PDB entry 9ER5 | X-ray diffraction, 1.40 A resolution | chains S and L of the 4 polymer chains in the assembly

[Chain S]
Name: Hydrogenase-1 small chain
From: Escherichia coli
Notes: EC 1.12.99.6
UniProtKB: P69739 (MBHS_ECOLI); residues 1-271 here correspond to UniProt positions 46-316 (UniProt number = residue number + 45)
Chain sequence (279 residues; row label = number of the first residue in the row):
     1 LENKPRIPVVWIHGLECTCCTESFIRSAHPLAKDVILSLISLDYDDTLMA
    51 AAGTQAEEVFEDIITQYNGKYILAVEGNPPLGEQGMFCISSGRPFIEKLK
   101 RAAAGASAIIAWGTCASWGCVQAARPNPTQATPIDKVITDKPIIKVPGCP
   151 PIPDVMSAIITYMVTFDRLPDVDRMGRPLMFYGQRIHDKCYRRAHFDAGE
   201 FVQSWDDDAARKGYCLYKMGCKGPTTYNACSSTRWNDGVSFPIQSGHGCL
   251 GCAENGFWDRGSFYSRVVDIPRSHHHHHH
Unresolved in the structure: 1-3, 267-279
Construct notes: expression tag (272-279)
Metal / ion sites: fe4-s3 cluster Fe: Cys17, Cys19, Cys20, Glu76, Cys115, Cys120, Cys149; 4Fe-4S cluster Fe: His187, Cys190, Cys215, Cys221; 3Fe-4S cluster Fe: Cys230, Cys249, Cys252
Small-molecule neighbours:
  - 3Fe-4S cluster (F3S): Ile186, Thr226, Asn228, Cys230, Trp235, Phe241, Pro242, Cys249, Leu250, Gly251, Cys252, Ala253
  - fe4-s3 cluster (SF3): Glu16, Cys17, Thr18, Cys19, Cys20, Thr21, Glu76, Gly113, Thr114, Cys115, Cys120, Gly148, Cys149, Pro150
  - 4Fe-4S cluster (SF4): Ile186, His187, Cys190, Arg192, Arg193, Phe196, Cys215, Leu216, Tyr217, Cys221, Gly223, Pro224, Ile243
Curated features (UniProtKB/Swiss-Prot):
  - binding site ([4Fe-4S] cluster): Cys17, Cys20, Cys115, Cys149, His187, Cys190, Cys215, Cys221
  - binding site ([3Fe-4S] cluster): Cys230, Cys249, Cys252

[Chain L]
Name: Hydrogenase-1 large chain
From: Escherichia coli
Notes: EC 1.12.99.6
UniProtKB: P0ACD8 (MBHL_ECOLI); numbering as in UniProt (aligned over 1-582)
Chain sequence (582 residues; numbered 1 to 582; the number before each row is that of its first residue):
     1 MSTQYETQGYTINNAGRRLVVDPITRIEGHMRCEVNINDQNVITNAVSCG
    51 TMFRGLEIILQGRDPRDAWAFVERICGVCTGVHALASVYAIEDAIGIKVP
   101 DNANIIRNIMLATLWCHDHLVHFYQLAGMDWIDVLDALKADPRKTSELAQ
   151 SLSSWPKSSPGYFFDVQNRLKKFVEGGQLGIFRNGYWGHPQYKLPPEANL
   201 MGFAHYLEALDFQREIVKIHAVFGGKNPHPNWIVGGMPCAINIDESGAVG
   251 AVNMERLNLVQSIITRTADFINNVMIPDALAIGQFNKPWSEIGTGLSDKC
   301 VLSYGAFPDIANDFGEKSLLMPGGAVINGDFNNVLPVDLVDPQQVQEFVD
   351 HAWYRYPNDQVGRHPFDGITDPWYNPGDVKGSDTNIQQLNEQERYSWIKA
   401 PRWRGNAMEVGPLARTLIAYHKGDAATVESVDRMMSALNLPLSGIQSTLG
   451 RILCRAHEAQWAAGKLQYFFDKLMTNLKNGNLATASTEKWEPATWPTECR
   501 GVGFTEAPRGALGHWAAIRDGKIDLYQCVVPTTWNASPRDPKGQIGAYEA
   551 ALMNTKMAIPEQPLEILRTLHSFDPCLACSTH
Unresolved in the structure: 1
Metal / ion sites: Mg2+: Glu57, Cys528; Ni2+: Cys76, Cys79, Cys576, Cys579; carbonmonoxide-(dicyano) iron Fe: Cys79, Cys579
Small-molecule neighbours: carbonmonoxide-(dicyano) iron (FCO): Cys79, Val82, His83, Ala507, Pro508, Arg509, Leu512, Val530, Pro531, Thr532, Cys576, Cys579
Curated features (UniProtKB/Swiss-Prot):
  - binding site (Ni(2+)): Cys76, Cys79, Cys576, Cys579

[Interface between chain S and chain L]
Contacting residue pairs (209):
  Pro5(S) with Gln178(L)
  Arg6(S) with Phe173(L), hydrogen bond (side chain-backbone); Gln178(L), hydrogen bond (backbone-side chain)
  His13(S) with His30(L), hydrogen bond (backbone-side chain)
  Gly14(S) with His30(L), hydrogen bond (backbone-side chain)
  Leu15(S) with Met52(L), hydrophobic; Phe53(L)
  Glu16(S) with Glu28(L); Met52(L); Arg54(L); Ala578(L)
  Cys17(S) with Glu28(L); Arg54(L); Arg74(L); Ile75(L); Cys76(L); Gly77(L), hydrogen bond (backbone-backbone); Val78(L); His229(L), hydrogen bond
  Thr18(S) with Glu28(L), hydrogen bond
  Cys19(S) with Gly77(L); Pro228(L); His229(L)
  Glu22(S) with Gly77(L); Val78(L); His117(L); Pro228(L)
  Ser23(S) with Pro228(L)
  Ile25(S) with Gln213(L), hydrogen bond (backbone-side chain)
  Arg26(S) with His117(L), hydrogen bond; Gln213(L), hydrogen bond; Arg214(L); Val217(L); Asn227(L), hydrogen bond; Pro228(L)
  Ser27(S) with Arg214(L)
  Ala28(S) with Arg214(L)
  Leu31(S) with Asp211(L); Arg214(L)
  Lys33(S) with Leu207(L); Leu210(L); Asp211(L), salt bridge
  Asp34(S) with Arg169(L), salt bridge
  Ile36(S) with Phe173(L)
  Leu37(S) with Arg169(L); Phe173(L)
  Ser38(S) with Arg169(L), hydrogen bond
  Ser41(S) with Gln178(L)
  Leu42(S) with Gly180(L); Ile181(L), hydrogen bond (backbone-backbone)
  Asp43(S) with Gly180(L); Arg183(L), salt bridge
  Tyr44(S) with Pro23(L)
  Asp46(S) with Thr25(L); Arg26(L), hydrogen bond (backbone-backbone)
  Thr47(S) with Arg26(L); Leu126(L)
  Leu48(S) with Arg26(L); Met129(L); Ile181(L)
  Met49(S) with Thr25(L); Arg26(L), hydrogen bond (backbone-side chain); Ile181(L)
  Ala50(S) with Arg26(L), hydrogen bond (backbone-side chain); Met129(L); Ile181(L), hydrogen bond (backbone-backbone); Tyr186(L); Trp187(L), hydrophobic
  Ala51(S) with Thr25(L), hydrogen bond (backbone-side chain); Arg183(L); Asn184(L); Tyr186(L)
  Ala52(S) with Pro23(L); Thr25(L); Tyr186(L), hydrogen bond (backbone-side chain); Leu567(L), hydrophobic
  Gly53(S) with Val21(L); Asp22(L); Pro23(L), hydrogen bond (backbone-backbone)
  Gln55(S) with Asn184(L), hydrogen bond (backbone-side chain); Tyr186(L), hydrogen bond; Glu561(L), hydrogen bond (side chain-backbone); Pro563(L)
  Glu57(S) with Asp22(L)
  Glu58(S) with Asn184(L), hydrogen bond
  Val59(S) with Arg183(L); Asn184(L)
  Asp62(S) with Arg183(L), salt bridge
  Ile63(S) with Arg183(L)
  Glu83(S) with Trp373(L); Tyr374(L), hydrogen bond (side chain-backbone)
  Gln84(S) with Asp383(L), hydrogen bond; Thr384(L)
  Met86(S) with Tyr374(L); Asp383(L); Thr384(L); Ile386(L), hydrophobic; Trp397(L), hydrogen bond (backbone-side chain)
  Phe87(S) with Thr51(L); Met52(L); Phe53(L), hydrogen bond (backbone-backbone); Pro372(L), hydrophobic; Trp397(L), hydrophobic
  Cys88(S) with His30(L); Thr51(L)
  Ile89(S) with Thr51(L), hydrogen bond (backbone-backbone)
  Ser90(S) with Asp22(L)
  Ser91(S) with Asp22(L), hydrogen bond (side chain-backbone); Pro23(L)
  Gly92(S) with Asp22(L), hydrogen bond (backbone-side chain); Arg32(L); Thr384(L); Asn385(L); Ile386(L), hydrogen bond (backbone-backbone)
  Arg93(S) with Thr384(L); Asn385(L), hydrogen bond
  Pro94(S) with Thr384(L)
  Val121(S) with Leu56(L), hydrophobic; Ile59(L); Phe71(L), hydrophobic; Arg74(L)
  Gln122(S) with Arg54(L); Ile59(L)
  Ala124(S) with Ile59(L); Arg63(L)
  Arg125(S) with Ile59(L); Arg63(L), hydrogen bond (backbone-side chain)
  Pro126(S) with Ile58(L), hydrophobic; Ile59(L)
  Pro128(S) with Arg54(L); Gly55(L); Ile58(L), hydrophobic; Ile59(L)
  Thr129(S) with Phe53(L); Arg54(L)
  Cys149(S) with Arg74(L), hydrogen bond (backbone-side chain); Lys226(L), hydrogen bond (backbone-side chain); His229(L)
  Pro150(S) with Lys226(L); Pro228(L)
  Arg192(S) with Gly250(L), hydrogen bond (side chain-backbone)
  Trp205(S) with Ile233(L), hydrophobic; Ala485(L), hydrophobic; Thr487(L); Trp490(L)
  Asp206(S) with Ala240(L); Ala483(L); Thr484(L), hydrogen bond (side chain-backbone); Ala485(L)
  Ala210(S) with Ala240(L); Gly250(L)
  Arg211(S) with Ala240(L); Ile241(L); Asn242(L), hydrogen bond (backbone-side chain); Gly247(L); Ala251(L); Ala483(L)
  Lys212(S) with Ser246(L); Gly247(L); Gly250(L)
  Gly213(S) with Gly250(L), hydrogen bond (backbone-backbone)
  Trp235(S) with Gly225(L); Lys226(L); Asn227(L)
  Asn236(S) with Val217(L); Lys218(L); Ala221(L); Lys226(L); Asn227(L), hydrogen bond (side chain-backbone)
  Asp237(S) with Lys218(L), salt bridge
  Val239(S) with Lys218(L); Ala221(L), hydrophobic; Val222(L), hydrophobic; Arg256(L), hydrogen bond (backbone-side chain); Leu259(L), hydrophobic
  Ser240(S) with Ala221(L), hydrogen bond (side chain-backbone); Gly225(L)
  Phe241(S) with Gly225(L), hydrogen bond (backbone-backbone)
  Pro242(S) with Gly225(L); Lys226(L); Asn231(L)
  Gln244(S) with Arg256(L)
  Ser245(S) with Ala221(L), hydrogen bond (side chain-backbone); Val222(L), hydrogen bond (side chain-backbone); Gly225(L), hydrogen bond (side chain-backbone); Pro238(L); Cys239(L), hydrogen bond (backbone-backbone)
  Gly246(S) with Pro238(L)
  His247(S) with Trp69(L); Asn231(L); Trp232(L); Ile233(L); Pro238(L)
  Leu250(S) with Asn231(L)
  Trp258(S) with Arg63(L), hydrogen bond (backbone-side chain); Ala70(L); Phe71(L); Arg74(L)
  Asp259(S) with Arg63(L), salt bridge
  Ser262(S) with Asp67(L), hydrogen bond
  Phe263(S) with Asp67(L), hydrogen bond (backbone-side chain); Ala70(L), hydrophobic; Phe71(L), hydrophobic
  Tyr264(S) with Arg66(L); Asp67(L); Trp69(L), hydrogen bond; Trp232(L); Ile233(L); Trp490(L), hydrophobic
Other interface residues (no listed pair), chain S (88 interface residues in all): Thr54, Ala56, Gln66, Tyr67, Ser204
Other interface residues (no listed pair), chain L (99 interface residues in all): Val20, Ile27, Gly29, Asp64, Val121, Gln125, Phe182, Gly185, Glu215, Phe223, Gly224, Trp353, Gln387, Leu482, Gln562

[Summary]
88 residues of chain S face 99 of chain L across their interface; the contacts include 52 hydrogen bonds and 6
salt bridges. Polar contacts include Lys33(S)-Asp211(L), Asp34(S)-Arg169(L) and Asp43(S)-Arg183(L). Bound to
chain S: 4Fe-4S cluster, 3Fe-4S cluster and fe4-s3 cluster.
Here chain S is Hydrogenase-1 small chain and chain L is Hydrogenase-1 large chain, both from Escherichia
coli. Entry 9ER5 (Hydrogenase-1 Ni-B state poised at +100mV) was determined by X-ray diffraction.
